4NXM - chains A and D of the 21 polymer chains in the assembly; structure by X-ray diffraction, 3.65 A resolution.

== Chain A ==
Molecule: 16S rRNA
Organism: Thermus thermophilus
Sequence (1522 nucleotides; numbered 0 to 1544 plus 19 insertion-coded residues; 42 numbers in that range are skipped by the numbering (no residue carries them; nothing is unmodelled there); the number before each row is that of its first residue; a row labelled like 190A-190L holds insertion residues (190A, then the next letters in order); numbering starts at 0):
     0 UUUGUUGGAGAGUUUGAUCCUGGCUCAGGGUGAACGCUGGCGGCGUGCCU
    50 AAGACAUGCAAGUCGUGCGGG
    73 CCGCGGGGUUUU
    88 ACUCCG
    95 UGGUC
   101 AGCGGCGGACGGGUGAGUAACGCGUGGGU
  129A G
   130 ACCUACCCGGAAGAGGGGGACAACCCGGGGAAACUCGGGCUAAUCCCCCA
   180 UGUGGACCCGC
190A-190L CCCUUGGGGUGU
   191 GUCCAAAGGGCUUU
   216 GCCCGCUUCCGGAUGGGCCCGCGUCCCAUCAGCUAGUUGGUGGGGUAAUG
   266 GCCCACCAAGGCGACGACGGGUAGCCGGUCUGAGAGGAUGGCCGGCCACA
   316 GGGGCACUGAGACACGGGCCCCACUCCUACGGGAGGCAGCAGUUAGGAAU
   366 CUUCCGCAAUGGGCGCAAGCCUGACGGAGCGACGCCGCUUGGAGGAAGAA
   416 GCCCUUCGGGGUGUAAACUCCUGAA
   442 CCCGGGACGAAACCCCCGACGA
   474 GGGGACUGACGGUACCGGG
   494 GUAAUAGCGCCGGCCAACUCCGUGCCAGCAGCCGCGGUAAUACGGAGGGC
   544 GCGAGCGUUACCCGGAUUCACUGGGCGUAAAGGGCGUGUAGGCGGCCUGG
   594 GGCGUCCCAUGUGAAAGACCACGGCUCAACCGUGGGGGAGCGUGGGAUAC
   644 GCUCAGGCUAGACGGUGGGAGAGGGUGGUGGAAUUCCCGGAGUAGCGGUG
   694 AAAUGCGCAGAUACCGGGAGGAACGCCGAUGGCGAAGGCAGCCACCUGGU
   744 CCACCCGUGACGCUGAGGCGCGAAAGCGUGGGGAGCAAACCGGAUUAGAU
   794 ACCCGGGUAGUCCACGCCCUAAACGAUGCGCGCUAGGUCUCUGGGUCU
   848 CCUGGGGGCCGAAGCUAACGCGUUAAGCGCGCCGCCUGGGGAGUACGGCC
   898 GCAAGGCUGAAACUCAAAGGAAUUGACGGGGGCCCGCACAAGCGGUGGAG
   948 CAUGUGGUUUAAUUCGAAGXAACGCGAAGAACCUUACCAGGCCUUGACAU
   998 GCUAGG
 1003A G
  1004 AACCCGGGUGAAAGCCUGGGGUGCCCC
1030A-1030D GCGA
  1031 GGGGAGCCCUAGCACAGGUGCUGCAUGGCCGUCGUCAGCUCGUGCCGUGA
  1081 GGUGUUGGGUUAAGUCCCGCAACGAGCGCAACCCCCGCCGUUAGUUGCCA
  1131 GCGGUUCGGCCGGGCACUCUAACGGGACUGCCCGCGAAA
  1171 GCGGGAGGAAGGAGGGGACGACGUCUGGUCAGCAUGGCCCUUACGGCCUG
  1221 GGCGACACACGUGCUACAAUGCCCACUACAAAGCGAUGCCACCCGGCAAC
  1271 GGGGAGCUAAUCGCAAAAAGGUGGGCCCAGUUCGGAUUGGGGUCUGCAAC
  1321 CCGACCCCAUGAAGCCGGAAUCGCUAGUAAUCGCGGAUCAG
 1361A C
  1362 CAUGCCGCGGUGAAUACGUUCCCGGGCCUUGUACACACXGCCXGUXACGC
  1412 CAUGGGAGCGGGCUCUACCCGAAGUCGCCGGG
  1446 AGCCUACGGG
  1459 CAGGCGCCGAGGGUAGGGCCCGUGACUGGGGCGAAGUCGUAACAAGGUAG
  1509 CUGUACCGGAAGGUGCGGCUGGAUCCACUCCUUUCU
Unresolved in the structure: 0-4, 1534-1538
Modified / non-standard residues: PSU (pseudouridine-5'-monophosphate) at position 516, M2G (N2-dimethylguanosine-5'-monophosphate) at position 966, 5MC (5-methylcytidine-5'-monophosphate) at position 967, 2MG (2N-methylguanosine-5'-monophosphate) at position 1207, 5MC (5-methylcytidine-5'-monophosphate) at position 1400, 4OC (4n,o2'-methylcytidine-5'-monophosphate) at position 1402, 5MC (5-methylcytidine-5'-monophosphate) at position 1404, 5MC (5-methylcytidine-5'-monophosphate) at position 1407, UR3 (3-methyluridine-5'-monophoshate) at position 1498, MA6 (6N-dimethyladenosine-5'-monophoshate) at position 1518, MA6 (6N-dimethyladenosine-5'-monophoshate) at position 1519, PSU (pseudouridine-5'-monophosphate) at position 1540, PSU (pseudouridine-5'-monophosphate) at position 1541
Bound ions: Mg2+ site 1 near U5 (its only coordinating residue here); Mg2+ site 2: G11, U12, G22; Mg2+ site 3 near G21 (its only coordinating residue here); Mg2+ site 4: C48, G115; Mg2+ site 5 near A59 (its only coordinating residue here); Mg2+ site 6: G61, G105; Mg2+ site 7 near C89 (its only coordinating residue here); Mg2+ site 8 near C92 (its only coordinating residue here); Mg2+ site 9 near U98 (its only coordinating residue here); Mg2+ site 10 near G107 (its only coordinating residue here); Mg2+ site 11 near G113 (its only coordinating residue here); Mg2+ site 12 near G117 (its only coordinating residue here); 99 more Mg2+ sites not listed

== Chain D ==
Protein: ribosomal protein S4
Organism: Thermus thermophilus
UniProtKB: P80373 (RS4_THET8); residues 1-209 here = UniProt positions 1-209
Chain sequence (209 residues; numbered 1 to 209; the number before each row is that of its first residue):
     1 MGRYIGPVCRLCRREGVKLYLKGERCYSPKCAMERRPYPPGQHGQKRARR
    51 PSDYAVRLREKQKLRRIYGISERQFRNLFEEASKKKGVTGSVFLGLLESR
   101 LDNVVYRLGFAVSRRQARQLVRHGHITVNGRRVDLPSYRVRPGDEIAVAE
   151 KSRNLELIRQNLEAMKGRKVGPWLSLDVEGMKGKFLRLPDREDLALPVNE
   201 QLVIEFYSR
Unresolved in the structure: 1
Bound ions: Zn2+: Cys-9, Cys-12, Cys-26, Cys-31; Mg2+: Gly-87, Thr-89

== How chain A and chain D interact ==
Contacting residue pairs (112):
  A8(A) / Glu-205(D)  hydrogen bond to the base
  A8(A) / Ser-208(D)  base contact
  A8(A) / Arg-209(D)  hydrogen bond to the base
  A26(A) / Arg-209(D)  sugar contact
  G28(A) / Arg-76(D)  salt bridge to the phosphate
  C400(A) / Arg-73(D)  salt bridge to the phosphate
  C401(A) / Arg-73(D)  salt bridge to the phosphate
  C401(A) / Asn-77(D)  phosphate contact
  G402(A) / Gln-74(D)  phosphate contact
  G402(A) / Leu-135(D)  sugar contact
  G402(A) / Ser-137(D)  hydrogen bond to the phosphate
  C403(A) / Gln-74(D)  hydrogen bond to the phosphate
  C403(A) / Arg-122(D)  hydrogen bond to the sugar
  C403(A) / Ser-137(D)  hydrogen bond to the phosphate
  U404(A) / Gly-2(D)  hydrogen bond to the base
  U404(A) / Arg-118(D)  salt bridge to the phosphate
  U404(A) / Arg-122(D)  phosphate contact
  U405(A) / Gly-2(D)  base contact
  G406(A) / Ile-5(D)  phosphate contact
  G406(A) / Gln-119(D)  hydrogen bond to the sugar
  G407(A) / Arg-115(D)  salt bridge to the phosphate
  G407(A) / Gln-116(D)  hydrogen bond to the sugar
  G407(A) / Gln-119(D)  sugar contact
  A408(A) / Leu-21(D)  phosphate contact
  A408(A) / Lys-22(D)  phosphate contact
  A408(A) / Ser-113(D)  hydrogen bond to the phosphate
  A408(A) / Arg-115(D)  phosphate contact
  A408(A) / Gln-116(D)  hydrogen bond to the sugar
  G409(A) / Lys-22(D)  salt bridge to the phosphate
  G409(A) / Glu-24(D)  phosphate contact
  G409(A) / Arg-25(D)  phosphate contact
  G410(A) / Lys-22(D)  hydrogen bond to the base
  G410(A) / Arg-25(D)  salt bridge to the phosphate
  G410(A) / Lys-30(D)  salt bridge to the phosphate
  A411(A) / Arg-25(D)  salt bridge to the phosphate
  A411(A) / Lys-30(D)  phosphate contact
  A412(A) / Arg-35(D)  base contact
  G413(A) / Arg-36(D)  hydrogen bond to the base
  G425(A) / Tyr-38(D)  phosphate contact
  G425(A) / Gln-45(D)  hydrogen bond to the phosphate
  G426(A) / Arg-36(D)  salt bridge to the phosphate
  G426(A) / Tyr-38(D)  hydrogen bond to the phosphate
  G426(A) / Gly-41(D)  phosphate contact
  G426(A) / Gln-42(D)  hydrogen bond to the sugar
  G426(A) / Gln-45(D)  phosphate contact
  U427(A) / Arg-10(D)  phosphate contact
  U427(A) / Arg-13(D)  salt bridge to the phosphate
  U427(A) / Arg-36(D)  salt bridge to the phosphate
  U427(A) / Pro-40(D)  phosphate contact
  U427(A) / Gly-41(D)  hydrogen bond to the phosphate
  G428(A) / Pro-7(D)  phosphate contact
  G428(A) / Arg-10(D)  salt bridge to the phosphate
  G428(A) / Arg-36(D)  hydrogen bond to the sugar
  U429(A) / Lys-22(D)  sugar contact
  U429(A) / Arg-25(D)  base contact
  U429(A) / Ala-32(D)  phosphate contact
  U429(A) / Arg-36(D)  salt bridge to the phosphate
  A430(A) / Pro-7(D)  phosphate contact
  A430(A) / Val-8(D)  hydrogen bond to the phosphate
  A430(A) / Cys-9(D)  hydrogen bond to the phosphate
  A430(A) / Arg-10(D)  phosphate contact
  C436(A) / Leu-155(D)  sugar contact
  C436(A) / Glu-156(D)  sugar contact
  U437(A) / Gln-119(D)  base contact
  U437(A) / His-123(D)  sugar contact
  U437(A) / His-125(D)  hydrogen bond to the sugar
  U437(A) / Leu-155(D)  sugar contact
  G438(A) / His-123(D)  sugar contact
  G438(A) / His-125(D)  phosphate contact
  A439(A) / His-123(D)  phosphate contact
  C489(A) / Arg-132(D)  phosphate contact
  G490(A) / Arg-132(D)  salt bridge to the phosphate
  C508(A) / Arg-209(D)  salt bridge to the phosphate
  A509(A) / Ser-52(D)  hydrogen bond to the phosphate
  A509(A) / Tyr-54(D)  phosphate contact
  A509(A) / Ala-55(D)  sugar contact
  A509(A) / Leu-58(D)  sugar contact
  C511(A) / His-43(D)  hydrogen bond to the base
  U512(A) / Gln-42(D)  hydrogen bond to the sugar
  U512(A) / His-43(D)  sugar contact
  U512(A) / Lys-46(D)  salt bridge to the phosphate
  U512(A) / Arg-49(D)  salt bridge to the phosphate
  G540(A) / Gln-42(D)  base contact
  G540(A) / His-43(D)  base contact
  G541(A) / Gly-41(D)  sugar contact
  G541(A) / Gln-42(D)  hydrogen bond to the sugar
  G542(A) / Arg-10(D)  salt bridge to the phosphate
  G542(A) / Arg-14(D)  hydrogen bond to the phosphate
  G542(A) / Pro-40(D)  sugar contact
  G542(A) / Gly-41(D)  sugar contact
  C543(A) / Arg-10(D)  salt bridge to the phosphate
  C543(A) / Arg-14(D)  salt bridge to the phosphate
  C543(A) / Arg-59(D)  phosphate contact
  G544(A) / Arg-59(D)  salt bridge to the phosphate
  G544(A) / Gln-62(D)  hydrogen bond to the phosphate
  G544(A) / Arg-66(D)  salt bridge to the phosphate
  C545(A) / Lys-61(D)  salt bridge to the phosphate
  C545(A) / Gln-62(D)  hydrogen bond to the phosphate
  C545(A) / Arg-65(D)  salt bridge to the phosphate
  C545(A) / Glu-72(D)  phosphate contact
  G546(A) / Tyr-4(D)  base contact
  G546(A) / Ser-71(D)  phosphate contact
  G546(A) / Glu-72(D)  hydrogen bond to the phosphate
  G546(A) / Arg-73(D)  hydrogen bond to the phosphate
  A547(A) / Gly-2(D)  hydrogen bond to the phosphate
  U619(A) / Arg-132(D)  base contact
  U619(A) / Val-133(D)  base contact
  U619(A) / Asp-134(D)  hydrogen bond to the base
  U619(A) / Leu-135(D)  base contact
  C620(A) / Leu-135(D)  base contact
  C620(A) / Ser-137(D)  base contact
  C620(A) / Tyr-138(D)  sugar contact
Also at the interface, not in a pair above, chain A (51 interface residues in all): U5, G27, C418, C419, G491, A496, C613, G616
Also at the interface, not in a pair above, chain D (69 interface residues in all): Arg-3, Gly-6, Ser-83, Lys-84, Pro-136, Arg-139, Arg-141, Lys-151, Leu-157, Phe-206

== Summary ==
51 residues of chain A and 69 residues of chain D are in contact, with 32 hydrogen bonds and 25 salt bridges.
Polar pairs include A8(A)/Glu-205(D), A8(A)/Arg-209(D) and U404(A)/Gly-2(D). G11(A), U12(A) and G22(A) form
the Mg2+ site 2. C48(A) and G115(A) coordinate Mg2+ site 4.
Here chain A is 16S rRNA and chain D is ribosomal protein S4, both from Thermus thermophilus. Entry 4NXM
(Crystal Structure of the 30S ribosomal subunit from a GidB (RsmG) mutant of Thermus thermophilus (HB8)) was
determined by X-ray diffraction.
